Entry 5T80 (X-ray diffraction, 2.62 A resolution); this record covers chains H and L of the 3 polymer chains in the assembly.

Chain H:
Molecule: Antibody 10E8 FAB HEAVY CHAIN
From: Homo sapiens
Notes: antibody fragment or engineered binder
Chain sequence (236 residues; row label = number of the first residue in the row; a row labelled like 52A-52C holds insertion residues (52A, then the next letters in order)):
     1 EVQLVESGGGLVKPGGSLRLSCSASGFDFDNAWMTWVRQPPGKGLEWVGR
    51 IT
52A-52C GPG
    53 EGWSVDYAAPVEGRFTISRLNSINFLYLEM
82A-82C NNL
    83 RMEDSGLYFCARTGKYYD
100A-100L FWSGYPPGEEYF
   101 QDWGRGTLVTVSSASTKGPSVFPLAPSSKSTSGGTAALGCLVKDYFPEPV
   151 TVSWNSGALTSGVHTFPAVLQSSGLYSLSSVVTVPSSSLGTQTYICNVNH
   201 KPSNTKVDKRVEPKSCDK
Unresolved in the structure: 215-218
Disulfides: Cys22-Cys92, Cys140-Cys196
What the authors report for this chain:
  - binding site for the ligand 44E: Ser100C

Chain L:
Molecule: Antibody 10E8 FAB LIGHT CHAIN
From: Homo sapiens
Notes: antibody fragment or engineered binder
Chain sequence (215 residues; numbered 1 to 213 plus 3 insertion-coded residues; 1 number in that range is skipped by the numbering (no residue carries it; nothing is unmodelled there); the number before each row is that of its first residue; a row labelled like 95A-95C holds insertion residues (95A, then the next letters in order)):
     1 SYELTQETG
    11 VSVALGRTVTITCRGDSLRSHYASWYQKKPGQAPILLFYGKNNRPSGVPD
    61 RFSGSASGNRASLTISGAQAEDDAEYYCSSRDKSG
95A-95C SRL
    96 SVFGGGTKLTVLSQPKAAPSVTLFPPSSEELQANKATLVCLISDFYPGAV
   146 TVAWKADSSPVKAGVETTTPSKQSNNKYAASSYLSLTPEQWKSHRSYSCQ
   196 VTHEGSTVEKTVAPTECS
Unresolved in the structure: 1, 212-213
Disulfides: Cys23-Cys88, Cys135-Cys194
Residues lining bound ligands: 44E ((2R)-3-(phosphonooxy)propane-1,2-diyl dihexanoate): Leu28, Arg29, Ser30, His31, Tyr32, Ala66, Gly68
What the authors report for this chain:
  - binding site for 44E: Leu28, Arg29, Ser30, His31, Tyr32, Ala66, Gly68
  - mutagenesis - R29A/Y32A (4-fold), R29E/Y32E (40 fold): decreased binding to 10E8 epitope scaffold T117V2
  - mutagenesis - R17D/R24E/R29E/R70E, R17Q/R24Q/R70T: unchanged binding to 10E8 epitope scaffold T117V2

How chain H and chain L interact:
Residue-residue contacts (87):
  Val37(H) - Phe98(L)  hydrophobic
  Gln39(H) - Lys38(L)
  Gln39(H) - Glu85(L)
  Gln39(H) - Tyr87(L)
  Lys43(H) - Tyr2(L)
  Gly44(H) - Tyr87(L)
  Leu45(H) - Pro44(L)  hydrophobic
  Leu45(H) - Tyr87(L)
  Leu45(H) - Phe98(L)
  Glu46(H) - Tyr2(L)
  Glu46(H) - Phe98(L)
  Trp47(H) - Leu95C(L)  hydrophobic
  Trp47(H) - Ser96(L)
  Trp47(H) - Phe98(L)
  Arg50(H) - Arg95B(L)  hydrogen bond (side chain-backbone)
  Asp58(H) - Arg95B(L)  salt bridge
  Asp58(H) - Leu95C(L)
  Tyr59(H) - Leu95C(L)
  Tyr98(H) - Tyr32(L)  hydrophobic
  Tyr98(H) - Tyr49(L)  hydrophobic
  Tyr98(H) - Gly50(L)
  Tyr98(H) - Lys51(L)  hydrogen bond (side chain-backbone)
  Tyr98(H) - Asn53(L)
  Ser100C(H) - Tyr32(L)  hydrogen bond
  Tyr100E(H) - Ser30(L)
  Tyr100E(H) - His31(L)
  Tyr100E(H) - Ser94(L)
  Tyr100E(H) - Gly95(L)
  Pro100F(H) - His31(L)
  Pro100F(H) - Gly95(L)
  Pro100G(H) - Arg91(L)  hydrogen bond (backbone-side chain)
  Pro100G(H) - Gly95(L)
  Pro100G(H) - Ser95A(L)
  Gly100H(H) - His31(L)  hydrogen bond (backbone-side chain)
  Gly100H(H) - Arg91(L)  hydrogen bond (backbone-side chain)
  Glu100I(H) - His31(L)  salt bridge
  Glu100I(H) - Tyr32(L)
  Glu100I(H) - Arg91(L)
  Glu100J(H) - Arg91(L)  salt bridge
  Glu100J(H) - Arg95B(L)
  Tyr100K(H) - Tyr36(L)
  Tyr100K(H) - Leu46(L)  hydrophobic
  Tyr100K(H) - Tyr49(L)
  Phe100L(H) - Tyr36(L)  hydrogen bond (backbone-side chain)
  Phe100L(H) - Leu46(L)
  Phe100L(H) - Ser89(L)
  Phe100L(H) - Phe98(L)  hydrophobic
  Gln101(H) - Leu46(L)
  Trp103(H) - Ala43(L)  hydrophobic
  Trp103(H) - Pro44(L)  hydrophobic
  Trp103(H) - Phe98(L)  hydrophobic
  Gly104(H) - Ala43(L)
  Val121(H) - Glu124(L)
  Phe122(H) - Ser122(L)
  Phe122(H) - Glu124(L)
  Phe122(H) - Glu125(L)
  Pro123(H) - Ser122(L)
  Pro123(H) - Glu124(L)
  Leu124(H) - Phe119(L)  hydrophobic
  Ala125(H) - Phe119(L)
  Lys129(H) - Thr206(L)  hydrogen bond (side chain-backbone)
  Ser130(H) - Val116(L)  hydrogen bond (side chain-backbone)
  Ser130(H) - Thr117(L)
  Ser130(H) - Lys205(L)  hydrogen bond
  Ala137(H) - Phe119(L)
  Leu141(H) - Thr132(L)
  Leu141(H) - Tyr178(L)  hydrophobic
  Lys143(H) - Thr132(L)  hydrogen bond
  Lys143(H) - Ser180(L)  hydrogen bond
  Phe166(H) - Leu136(L)  hydrophobic
  Phe166(H) - Ile137(L)
  Phe166(H) - Ala175(L)
  Phe166(H) - Ser176(L)
  Pro167(H) - Ser166(L)
  Pro167(H) - Ser176(L)
  Ala168(H) - Thr163(L)
  Val169(H) - Thr163(L)
  Val169(H) - Tyr178(L)  hydrophobic
  Gln171(H) - Glu161(L)
  Ser172(H) - Glu161(L)  hydrogen bond
  Leu178(H) - Tyr178(L)
  Ser179(H) - Val134(L)
  Ser179(H) - Tyr178(L)  hydrogen bond
  Val181(H) - Phe119(L)  hydrophobic
  Val181(H) - Leu136(L)  hydrophobic
  Lys209(H) - Glu124(L)  salt bridge
  Lys214(H) - Glu211(L)
Also at the interface, not in a pair above, chain H (51 interface residues in all): Phe91, Asp100, Arg105, Ser127, Leu138, Leu170, Ser177
Also at the interface, not in a pair above, chain L (52 interface residues in all): Ser34, Gly41, Val97, Gly99, Gly100, Thr162, Ala174, Val207

In short:
The interface between chain H and chain L involves 51 residues on one side and 52 on the other; the contacts
include 14 hydrogen bonds and 4 salt bridges. Polar pairs include Asp58(H)-Arg95B(L), Glu100I(H)-His31(L) and
Glu100J(H)-Arg91(L). From the paper: a binding site for 44E at Leu28(L), Arg29(L) and Ser30(L) among others;
R29A/Y32A and R29E/Y32E of chain L reduce binding to 10E8 epitope scaffold T117V2; 4 substitutions were tested
in all.
Chain H is Antibody 10E8 FAB HEAVY CHAIN and chain L is Antibody 10E8 FAB LIGHT CHAIN, both from Homo sapiens;
the structure, Crystal structure of 10E8 Fab in complex with the MPER epitope scaffold T117v2 and phosphatidic
acid ..., was determined by X-ray diffraction together with 5SY8, 5T29, 5T5B, 5T6L, 5T85 and 5TFW from the
same study.
